8U0J - chains A and D of the 4 polymer chains in the assembly; structure by electron microscopy, 3.10 A resolution.

== Chain A ==
Protein: DdmE
Source organism: Vibrio cholerae
UniProtKB: A0A0H6MQD2 (A0A0H6MQD2_VIBCL); residues 11-687 here = UniProt positions 11-687
Sequence (677 residues; each row starts with the number of its first residue):
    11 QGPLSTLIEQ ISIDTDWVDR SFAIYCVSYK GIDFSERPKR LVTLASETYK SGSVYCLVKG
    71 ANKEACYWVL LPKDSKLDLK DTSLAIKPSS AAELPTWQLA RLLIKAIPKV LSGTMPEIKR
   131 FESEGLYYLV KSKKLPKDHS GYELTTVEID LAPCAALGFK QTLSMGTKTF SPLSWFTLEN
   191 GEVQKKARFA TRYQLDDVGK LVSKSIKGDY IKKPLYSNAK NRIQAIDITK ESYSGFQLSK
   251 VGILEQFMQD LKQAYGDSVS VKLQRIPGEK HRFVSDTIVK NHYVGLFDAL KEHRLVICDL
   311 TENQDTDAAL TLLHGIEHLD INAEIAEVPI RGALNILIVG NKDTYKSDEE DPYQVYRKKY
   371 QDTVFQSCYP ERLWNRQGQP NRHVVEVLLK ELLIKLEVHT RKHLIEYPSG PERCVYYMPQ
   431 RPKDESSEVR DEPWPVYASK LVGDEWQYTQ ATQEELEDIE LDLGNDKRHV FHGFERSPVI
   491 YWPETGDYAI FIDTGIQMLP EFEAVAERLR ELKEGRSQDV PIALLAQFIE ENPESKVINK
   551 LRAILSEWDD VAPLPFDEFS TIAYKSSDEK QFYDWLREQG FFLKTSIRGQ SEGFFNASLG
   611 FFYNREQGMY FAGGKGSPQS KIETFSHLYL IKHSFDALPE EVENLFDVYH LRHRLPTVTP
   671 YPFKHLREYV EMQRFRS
Unresolved in the structure: 22-129

== Chain D ==
Molecule: 23-nt DNA strand
Sequence (23 nucleotides; row label = number of the first residue in the row):
     5 ACTTAAAGTC TAACCTATAG GAT

== Chain A / chain D interface ==
Residue-residue contacts (36; chain A residue first):
  Ala200(A) with DA5(D), phosphate contact
  Asn228(A) with DG12(D), hydrogen bond to the phosphate; DT13(D), sugar contact
  Ala229(A) with DC14(D), phosphate contact
  Lys230(A) with DG12(D), base contact; DT13(D), sugar contact; DC14(D), hydrogen bond to the phosphate
  Arg232(A) with DC14(D), hydrogen bond to the sugar; DT15(D), sugar contact
  Arg386(A) with DT15(D), salt bridge to the phosphate
  Arg392(A) with DC18(D), salt bridge to the phosphate; DC19(D), salt bridge to the phosphate
  His393(A) with DA17(D), hydrogen bond to the base
  Val397(A) with DA17(D), base contact
  Arg431(A) with DA11(D), salt bridge to the phosphate
  Phe484(A) with DA10(D), hydrogen bond to the phosphate
  Glu485(A) with DA10(D), phosphate contact
  Lys575(A) with DT20(D), base contact; DA21(D), hydrogen bond to the sugar; DT22(D), sugar contact
  Ser576(A) with DT22(D), phosphate contact; DA23(D), hydrogen bond to the phosphate
  Ser577(A) with DT22(D), phosphate contact; DA23(D), hydrogen bond to the phosphate
  Lys625(A) with DC18(D), salt bridge to the phosphate
  Ser627(A) with DC18(D), hydrogen bond to the base; DC19(D), hydrogen bond to the base
  Pro628(A) with DC18(D), hydrogen bond to the base
  Gln629(A) with DA17(D), phosphate contact; DC18(D), base contact
  Lys631(A) with DA16(D), salt bridge to the phosphate
  Glu633(A) with DT15(D), phosphate contact; DA16(D), sugar contact
  His663(A) with DA17(D), base contact
  Arg664(A) with DA17(D), phosphate contact; DC18(D), salt bridge to the phosphate
Interface residues without a listed pair, chain A (28 interface residues in all): Phe199, Asn391, Gly483, Asp578, Arg598

== Overview ==
28 residues of chain A and 15 residues of chain D are in contact; the contacts include 11 hydrogen bonds and 7
salt bridges. Among the polar pairs are His393(A)-DA17(D), Ser627(A)-DC18(D) and Ser627(A)-DC19(D).
Chain A is DdmE (Vibrio cholerae) and chain D is a 23-nt DNA strand; the structure, DdmE in complex with guide
and target DNA, was determined by electron microscopy, deposited together with 8U0U, 8U0W, 8U3K and 9BQV.
